PDB entry 4BPD | X-ray diffraction, 3.30 A resolution | chains A and B of the 3 polymer chains in the assembly

[Chain A (and B)]
Molecule: Diacylglycerol kinase
Source organism: Escherichia coli
Notes: EC 2.7.1.107; chain B of this document is another copy of the same molecule, construct and numbering; everything in this record applies to it too
UniProt: P0ABN1 (KDGL_ECOLI); residues 1-121 here correspond to UniProt positions 2-122 (UniProt number = residue number + 1)
Chain sequence (130 residues; numbered -8 to 121; the number before each row is that of its first residue; numbers below 1 keep their minus sign (Gly-8 is residue -8)):
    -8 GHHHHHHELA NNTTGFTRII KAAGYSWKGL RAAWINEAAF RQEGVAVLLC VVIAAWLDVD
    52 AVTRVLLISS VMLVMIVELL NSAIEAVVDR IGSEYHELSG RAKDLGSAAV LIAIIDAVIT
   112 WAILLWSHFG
Disordered / not traced: -8 to 3 (chain B: -8 to 22)
Sequence notes: expression tag (-8 to 0); engineered mutation Cys41 (Ala42 in P0ABN1), Ala46 (Cys47 in P0ABN1), Val53 (Ile54 in P0ABN1), Leu70 (Ile71 in P0ABN1), Leu96 (Met97 in P0ABN1), Asp107 (Val108 in P0ABN1), Ala113 (Cys114 in P0ABN1)
Ligand contacts:
  - 7.8 monoacylglycerol (78M; (2S)-2,3-dihydroxypropyl(7Z)-pentadec-7-enoate), molecule 1: Trp18, Leu21, Arg22, Trp25, Ile26, Phe31, Val38, Leu39, Val42, Met63, Met66
  - 7.8 monoacylglycerol (78M), molecule 2: Trp18, Arg22, Leu39, Val43
UniProt features mapped onto this chain:
  - active site: Glu69 (Proton acceptor)
  - binding site (ATP): Arg9, Tyr16, Glu28, Glu76, Glu85 to His87, Lys94, Asp95
  - binding site (substrate): Arg9, Ala13 to Trp18, Arg22 to Trp25, Ala30 to Glu34, Trp47 to Val50, Arg55, Glu69, Ser98, Trp112, Ile114 to Trp117
  - binding site (a divalent metal cation): Glu28, Glu76

[Chain A / chain B interface]
Pairs across the interface (46):
  Arg9(A) with Ala30(B)
  Tyr16(A) with Asp95(B)
  Ser17(A) with Ser98(B), hydrogen bond (side chain-backbone); Ala99(B); Leu102(B)
  Lys19(A) with Asp95(B)
  Gly20(A) with Asp95(B); Leu96(B)
  Leu21(A) with Ala99(B), hydrophobic
  Ala24(A) with Leu96(B), hydrophobic
  Asn27(A) with Arg92(B)
  Ala52(A) with Ile114(B), hydrophobic; Leu115(B), hydrophobic
  Val53(A) with Val53(B), hydrophobic; Thr54(B)
  Val56(A) with Leu57(B), hydrophobic; Thr111(B); Leu115(B), hydrophobic
  Leu57(A) with Leu57(B), hydrophobic
  Ser60(A) with Asp107(B)
  Met63(A) with Ile103(B); Asp107(B)
  Ile67(A) with Val68(B), hydrophobic; Ala100(B); Ile103(B), hydrophobic; Ala104(B), hydrophobic
  Leu70(A) with Leu96(B); Ala99(B), hydrophobic; Ala100(B)
  Leu71(A) with Leu71(B), hydrophobic; Ala100(B), hydrophobic
  Ser73(A) with Leu96(B)
  Ala74(A) with Ala93(B); Leu96(B)
  Ile75(A) with Ile75(B), hydrophobic
  Ala77(A) with Leu89(B); Ala93(B), hydrophobic
  Val78(A) with Val78(B), hydrophobic; Val79(B), hydrophobic; Ala93(B), hydrophobic
  Asp80(A) with Leu89(B)
  Arg81(A) with Ile82(B); Glu85(B); His87(B); Leu89(B); Ser90(B), hydrogen bond
Interface residues without a listed pair, chain A (28 interface residues in all): Ala13, Arg55, Ile59, Leu64
Interface residues without a listed pair, chain B (34 interface residues in all): Ala29, Gln33, Leu64, Gly97, Ile106, Ile110

[In short]
Chain A and chain B form an interface of 28 and 34 residues respectively, with 2 hydrogen bonds. Polar pairs
include Ser17(A)-Ser98(B) and Arg81(A)-Ser90(B). Chain A binds 7.8 monoacylglycerol.
Both chains are Diacylglycerol kinase (Escherichia coli). Entry 4BPD (Structure determination of an integral
membrane kinase) was determined by X-ray diffraction (same publication as 4D2E).
